5KK8 - chain A; structure by X-ray diffraction, 2.11 A resolution.

# Chain A
Protein: Nucleoside diphosphate kinase
Source organism: Schistosoma mansoni
Notes: EC 2.7.4.6
UniProt: G4VJY9 (G4VJY9_SCHMA); residues 2-149 here = UniProt positions 2-149
Amino-acid sequence (150 residues; numbered 0 to 149; the number before each row is that of its first residue; numbering starts at 0):
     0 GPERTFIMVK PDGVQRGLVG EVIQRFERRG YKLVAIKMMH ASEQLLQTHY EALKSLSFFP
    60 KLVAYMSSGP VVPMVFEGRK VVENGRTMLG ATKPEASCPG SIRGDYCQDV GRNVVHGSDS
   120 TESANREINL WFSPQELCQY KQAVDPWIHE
Unresolved in the structure: 0
Construct notes: expression tag (0-1)
Small-molecule neighbours: ADP (adenosine-5'-diphosphate): K9, Y49, L52, F57, K60, L61, T91, R102, V109, G110, N112, G116

# In short
Chain A binds ADP.
Chain A is Nucleoside diphosphate kinase (Schistosoma mansoni); the structure, Crystal structure of Nucleoside
Diphosphate Kinase from Schistosoma mansoni in complex with ADP, was determined by X-ray diffraction (same
publication as 5IOM and 5IOL).
